4YLP - chains D and F of the 9 polymer chains in the assembly; structure by X-ray diffraction, 5.50 A resolution (low resolution: residue-level contacts below are approximate; hydrogen-bond / salt-bridge calls are withheld).

== Chain D ==
Protein: DNA-directed RNA polymerase subunit beta'
Organism: Escherichia coli
Notes: EC 2.7.7.6
Reference sequence: A7ZUK2 (RPOC_ECO24); numbering as in UniProt (aligned over 1-1407)
Amino-acid sequence (1407 residues; numbered 1 to 1407; the number before each row is that of its first residue):
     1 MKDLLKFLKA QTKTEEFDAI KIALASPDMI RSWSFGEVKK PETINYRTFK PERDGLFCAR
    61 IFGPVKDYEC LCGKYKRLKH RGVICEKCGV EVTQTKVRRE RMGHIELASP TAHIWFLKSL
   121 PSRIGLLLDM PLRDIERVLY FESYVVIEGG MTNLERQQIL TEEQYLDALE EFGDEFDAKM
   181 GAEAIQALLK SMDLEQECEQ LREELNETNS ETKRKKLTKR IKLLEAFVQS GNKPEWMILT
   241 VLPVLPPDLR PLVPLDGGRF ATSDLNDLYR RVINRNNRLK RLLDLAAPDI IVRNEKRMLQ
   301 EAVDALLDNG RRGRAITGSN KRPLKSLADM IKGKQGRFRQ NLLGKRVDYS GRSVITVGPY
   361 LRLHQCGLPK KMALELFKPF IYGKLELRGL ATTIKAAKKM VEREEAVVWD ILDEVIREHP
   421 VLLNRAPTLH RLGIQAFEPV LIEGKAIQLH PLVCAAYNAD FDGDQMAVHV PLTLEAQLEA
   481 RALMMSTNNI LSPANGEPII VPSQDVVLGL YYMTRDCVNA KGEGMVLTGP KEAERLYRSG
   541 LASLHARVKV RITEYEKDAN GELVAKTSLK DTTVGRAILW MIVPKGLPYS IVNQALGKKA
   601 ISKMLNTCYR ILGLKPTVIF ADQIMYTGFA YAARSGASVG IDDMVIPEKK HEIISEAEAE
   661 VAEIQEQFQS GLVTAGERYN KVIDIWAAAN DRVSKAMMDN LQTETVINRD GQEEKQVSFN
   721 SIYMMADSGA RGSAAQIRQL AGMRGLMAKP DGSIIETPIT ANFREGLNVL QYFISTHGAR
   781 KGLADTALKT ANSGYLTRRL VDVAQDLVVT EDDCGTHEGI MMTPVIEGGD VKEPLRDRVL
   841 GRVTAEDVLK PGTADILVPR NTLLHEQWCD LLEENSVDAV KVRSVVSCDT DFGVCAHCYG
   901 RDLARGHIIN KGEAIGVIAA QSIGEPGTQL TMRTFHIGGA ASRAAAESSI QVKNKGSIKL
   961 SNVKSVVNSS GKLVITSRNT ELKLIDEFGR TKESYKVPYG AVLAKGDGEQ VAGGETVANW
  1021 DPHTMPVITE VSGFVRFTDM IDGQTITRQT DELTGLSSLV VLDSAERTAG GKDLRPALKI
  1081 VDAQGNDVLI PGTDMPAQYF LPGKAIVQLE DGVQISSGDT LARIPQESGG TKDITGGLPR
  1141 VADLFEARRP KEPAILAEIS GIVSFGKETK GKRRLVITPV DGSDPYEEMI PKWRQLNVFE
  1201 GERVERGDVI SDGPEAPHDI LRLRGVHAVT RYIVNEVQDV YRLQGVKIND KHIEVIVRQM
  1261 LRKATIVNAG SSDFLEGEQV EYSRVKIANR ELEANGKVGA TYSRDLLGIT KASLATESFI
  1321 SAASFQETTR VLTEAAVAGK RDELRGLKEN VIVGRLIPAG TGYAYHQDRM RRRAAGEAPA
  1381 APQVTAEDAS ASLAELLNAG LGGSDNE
Unresolved in the structure: 1-14, 1377-1407
Bound ions: Zn2+ site 1: Cys70, Cys72, Cys85, Cys88; Mg2+: Asp460, Asp462, Asp464 (shared with 2 residues of chain 3); Zn2+ site 2: Cys814, Cys895, Cys898

== Chain F ==
Protein: RNA polymerase sigma factor RpoD
Organism: Escherichia coli
Reference sequence: P00579 (RPOD_ECOLI); numbering as in UniProt (aligned over 1-613)
Amino-acid sequence (628 residues; numbered -14 to 613; the number before each row is that of its first residue; numbers below 1 keep their minus sign (Met-14 is residue -14)):
   -14 MRGSHHHHHH TDQFTMEQNP QSQLKLLVTR GKEQGYLTYA EVNDHLPEDI VDSDQIEDII
    46 QMINDMGIQV MEEAPDADDL MLAENTADED AAEAAAQVLS SVESEIGRTT DPVRMYMREM
   106 GTVELLTREG EIDIAKRIED GINQVQCSVA EYPEAITYLL EQYDRVEAEE ARLSDLITGF
   166 VDPNAEEDLA PTATHVGSEL SQEDLDDDED EDEEDGDDDS ADDDNSIDPE LAREKFAELR
   226 AQYVVTRDTI KAKGRSHATA QEEILKLSEV FKQFRLVPKQ FDYLVNSMRV MMDRVRTQER
   286 LIMKLCVEQC KMPKKNFITL FTGNETSDTW FNAAIAMNKP WSEKLHDVSE EVHRALQKLQ
   346 QIEEETGLTI EQVKDINRRM SIGEAKARRA KKEMVEANLR LVISIAKKYT NRGLQFLDLI
   406 QEGNIGLMKA VDKFEYRRGY KFSTYATWWI RQAITRSIAD QARTIRIPVH MIETINKLNR
   466 ISRQMLQEMG REPTPEELAE RMLMPEDKIR KVLKIAKEPI SMETPIGDDE DSHLGDFIED
   526 TTLELPLDSA TTESLRAATH DVLAGLTARE AKVLRMRFGI DMNTDYTLEE VGKQFDVTRE
   586 RIRQIEAKAL RKLRHPSRSE VLRSFLDD
Unresolved in the structure: -14 to 78, 172-209
Sequence notes: expression tag (-14 to 0)
From the paper describing this entry:
  - binding site for NT strand DNA: Trp433

== Interface between chain D and chain F ==
Residue-residue contacts - 88 pairs, chain D then chain F:
  Glu42(D) with Arg451(F)
  Thr43(D) with Thr449(F)
  Ile44(D) with Ile450(F)
  Tyr46(D) with Met456(F); Ile500(F)
  Glu52(D) with Arg451(F)
  Arg53(D) with Arg451(F)
  Arg77(D) with Asp570(F)
  Leu78(D) with Asn568(F)
  Lys79(D) with Asn568(F); Thr569(F)
  Arg81(D) with Asn568(F)
  Lys96(D) with Leu528(F)
  Arg133(D) with Ser89(F); Ile91(F)
  Glu136(D) with Arg93(F)
  Arg137(D) with Glu88(F); Ile91(F)
  Glu142(D) with Glu88(F); Ile91(F); Met100(F)
  Glu162(D) with Ala81(F); Leu84(F)
  Glu163(D) with Gln82(F)
  Pro251(D) with Met507(F)
  Asp256(D) with Phe522(F)
  Gly257(D) with Lys499(F)
  Arg259(D) with Lys502(F)
  Phe260(D) with Pro504(F); Ile505(F)
  Ala261(D) with Ile505(F); Met507(F)
  Thr262(D) with Pro504(F); Ile505(F); Ser506(F); Met507(F)
  Ser263(D) with Met507(F)
  Asp264(D) with Ser506(F)
  Arg270(D) with Ala447(F); Thr449(F)
  Arg271(D) with Gln400(F)
  Asn274(D) with Gln446(F)
  Arg275(D) with Gln400(F); Asp403(F)
  Arg278(D) with Asp403(F); Gln406(F); Glu407(F); Ile410(F)
  Arg281(D) with Glu407(F); Ile410(F)
  Leu285(D) with Met413(F)
  Ala286(D) with Lys377(F)
  Ile290(D) with Glu104(F)
  Ile291(D) with Val380(F); Gln406(F); Asn409(F)
  Asn294(D) with Tyr101(F); Gln406(F)
  Glu295(D) with Gln406(F)
  Arg297(D) with Met100(F); Tyr101(F)
  Met298(D) with Leu402(F); Asp403(F); Gln406(F)
  Glu301(D) with Leu402(F)
  Arg312(D) with Thr95(F); Pro97(F)
  Arg314(D) with Thr95(F); Asp96(F)
  Ser319(D) with Arg397(F)
  Arg322(D) with Ser506(F); Pro510(F)
  Lys325(D) with His518(F)
  Met330(D) with Glu508(F)
  Gln335(D) with Glu515(F); Asp516(F); His518(F)
  Gln340(D) with Asp521(F)
  Lys378(D) with Leu532(F)
  Thr392(D) with Ser609(F)
  Thr393(D) with Ser609(F); Phe610(F)
  Lys395(D) with Ser609(F); Phe610(F); Asp613(F)
  Ala396(D) with Ser609(F)
  Lys398(D) with Thr536(F)
  Lys399(D) with Asp612(F)
Other interface residues (no listed pair), chain D (69 interface residues in all): Tyr140, Phe141, Leu252, Val253, Gly258, Leu282, Ala287, Pro288, Asp289, Arg293, Asn320, Arg346, Ile394
Other interface residues (no listed pair), chain F (66 interface residues in all): Gly92, Arg99, Arg103, Leu384, Asp445, Arg448, Ile523, Thr527, Ala535, Ser539, Glu605, Val606

== Overview ==
Chain D and chain F form an interface of 69 and 66 residues respectively. Cys70(D), Cys72(D), Cys85(D) and
Cys88(D) form the Zn2+ site 1. The Mg2+ site is built by Asp460(D), Asp462(D) and Asp464(D). The paper reports
a binding site for NT strand DNA at Trp433(F).
Here chain D is DNA-directed RNA polymerase subunit beta' and chain F is RNA polymerase sigma factor RpoD,
both from Escherichia coli. Entry 4YLP (E. coli Transcription Initiation Complex - 16-bp spacer and 5-nt RNA)
was determined by X-ray diffraction, deposited together with 4YLN and 4YLO.
